Entry 1TF3 (solution NMR); this record covers chains F and A of the 3 polymer chains in the assembly.

Chain F:
Molecule: 5S RNA gene
Notes: fragment: c-block, nt 79-93 of 5s rna gene, non-coding and coding strands
Sequence (15 nucleotides; row label = number of the first residue in the row):
    16 CGGTCTCCCA TCCAA

Chain A:
Name: Transcription factor iiia
Organism: Xenopus laevis
Notes: fragment: fingers 1-3 of tfiiia, residues 1, 11 - 101
UniProtKB: P03001 (TF3A_XENLA); aligned to UniProt positions 34-124 over residues 11-101 (the alignment contains insertions or deletions, so no single offset holds)
Chain sequence (92 residues; numbered 1 to 101; 9 numbers in that range are skipped by the numbering (no residue carries them; nothing is unmodelled there); the number before each row is that of its first residue):
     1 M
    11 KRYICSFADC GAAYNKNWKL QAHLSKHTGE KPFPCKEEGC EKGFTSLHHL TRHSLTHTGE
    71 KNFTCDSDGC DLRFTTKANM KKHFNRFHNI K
Differences from the reference sequence: engineered mutation Met1 (Tyr10 in P03001), Ser35 (Cys in P03001)
Metal / ion sites: Zn2+ site 1: Cys15, Cys20, His33, His37; Zn2+ site 2: Cys45, Cys50, His63, His67; Zn2+ site 3: Cys75, Cys80, His93, His98

How chain F and chain A interact:
Pairs across the interface (23; chain F residue first):
  DC16(F) - Met1(A)  phosphate contact
  DC16(F) - Lys11(A)  phosphate contact
  DC16(F) - Asn25(A)  sugar contact
  DG17(F) - Lys11(A)  phosphate contact
  DG17(F) - Tyr13(A)  phosphate contact
  DG17(F) - Asn25(A)  phosphate contact
  DG17(F) - Lys26(A)  base contact
  DG18(F) - Lys26(A)  base contact
  DG18(F) - Asn27(A)  phosphate contact
  DT19(F) - Lys26(A)  base contact
  DT19(F) - Trp28(A)  base contact
  DT19(F) - Leu57(A)  phosphate contact
  DC20(F) - Trp28(A)  base contact
  DC20(F) - Leu57(A)  phosphate contact
  DC20(F) - His58(A)  phosphate contact
  DT21(F) - His58(A)  base contact
  DC22(F) - Lys87(A)  phosphate contact
  DC23(F) - Arg62(A)  base contact
  DC23(F) - Lys87(A)  phosphate contact
  DC23(F) - Lys91(A)  phosphate contact
  DC24(F) - Ala88(A)  base contact
  DC24(F) - Lys91(A)  phosphate contact
  DT26(F) - Lys92(A)  base contact
Other interface residues (no listed pair), chain A (16 interface residues in all): His59, Thr61

Overview:
Chain F and chain A form an interface of 10 and 16 residues respectively. Cys45(A), Cys50(A), His63(A) and
His67(A) coordinate Zn2+ site 2. The Zn2+ site 3 is built by Cys75(A), Cys80(A), His93(A) and His98(A).
Chain F is 5S RNA gene and chain A is Transcription factor iiia (Xenopus laevis); the structure, Tfiiia finger
1-3 bound to DNA, NMR, 22 structures, was determined by solution NMR.
